Entry 2ICY (X-ray diffraction, 1.64 A resolution); this record covers chain A.

[Chain A]
Name: Probable UTP-glucose-1-phosphate uridylyltransferase 2
Source organism: Arabidopsis thaliana
Notes: EC 2.7.7.9
Reference sequence: Q9M9P3 (UGPA2_ARATH); residues 2-469 here = UniProt positions 2-469
Sequence (469 residues; numbered 1 to 469; the number before each row is that of its first residue):
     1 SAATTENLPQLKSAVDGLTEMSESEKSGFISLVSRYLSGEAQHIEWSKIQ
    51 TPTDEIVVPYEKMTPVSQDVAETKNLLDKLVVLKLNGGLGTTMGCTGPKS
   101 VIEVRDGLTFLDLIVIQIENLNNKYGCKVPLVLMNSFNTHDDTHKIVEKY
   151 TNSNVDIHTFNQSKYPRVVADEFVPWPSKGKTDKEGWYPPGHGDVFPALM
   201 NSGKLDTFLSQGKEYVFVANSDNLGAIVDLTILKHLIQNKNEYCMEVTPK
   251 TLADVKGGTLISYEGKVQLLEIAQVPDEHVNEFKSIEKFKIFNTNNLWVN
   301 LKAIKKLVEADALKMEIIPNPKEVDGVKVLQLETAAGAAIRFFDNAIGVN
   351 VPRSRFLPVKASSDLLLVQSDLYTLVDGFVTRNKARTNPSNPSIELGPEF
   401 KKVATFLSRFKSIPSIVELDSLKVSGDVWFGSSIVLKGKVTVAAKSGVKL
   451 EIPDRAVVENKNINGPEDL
Disordered / not traced: 1-4, 38-43, 467-469
Construct notes: cloning artifact (1)
Swiss-Prot annotation at these positions:
  - binding site (UTP): Leu85 to Gly88, Lys99, Gln162, Gly191, Asp222, Lys360
  - binding site (substrate): Gly87, Gly88, His192, Asn220 to Asp222
  - modified residue: Ala2 (N-acetylalanine)
Residues lining bound ligands: uridine-5'-diphosphate-glucose (UPG): Leu85, Asn86, Gly87, Gly88, Met134, Gln162, Pro189, Pro190, Gly191, His192, Asn220, Ser221, Asp222, Gly258, Leu269, Glu271, Phe292, Asn293, Thr294, Asn295, Ala335, Phe356
From the paper describing this entry:
  - self-association interface (contacts with another copy of this molecule); pairs are residue here / residue on that copy: Thr5-Lys284 (hydrogen bond)
  - binding site for uridine-5'-diphosphate-glucose: Leu85, Gly87, Gln162, Gly191, His192, Asn220, Gly258, Glu271, Asn293, Lys360
  - conformationally variable residues (loop rearrangement): Gly87 to Lys99, Thr248 to Ile261
  - catalytic residues: Lys360 (proposed by the authors, not directly observed)

[Overview]
Ligands of chain A: uridine-5'-diphosphate-glucose. From UniProt: 9 UTP-binding residues and 6
substrate-binding residues. The paper reports the catalytic residue Lys360; a binding site for
uridine-5'-diphosphate-glucose at Leu85, Gly87 and Gln162 among others.
Chain A is Probable UTP-glucose-1-phosphate uridylyltransferase 2 (Arabidopsis thaliana); the structure,
Crystal Structure of a Putative UDP-glucose Pyrophosphorylase from Arabidopsis Thaliana with Bound
UDP-glucose, was determined by X-ray diffraction, deposited together with 2ICX and 1Z90.
